Entry 6UDJ (electron microscopy, 2.50 A resolution); this record covers chains H and J of the 18 polymer chains in the assembly.

# Chain H
Protein: 1-18 Fab Heavy Chain
Organism: Homo sapiens
Notes: antibody fragment or engineered binder
Chain sequence (480 residues; numbered -18 to 443 plus 18 insertion-coded residues; the number before each row is that of its first residue; a row labelled like 35A-35F holds insertion residues (35A, then the next letters in order); numbers below 1 keep their minus sign (Met-18 is residue -18)):
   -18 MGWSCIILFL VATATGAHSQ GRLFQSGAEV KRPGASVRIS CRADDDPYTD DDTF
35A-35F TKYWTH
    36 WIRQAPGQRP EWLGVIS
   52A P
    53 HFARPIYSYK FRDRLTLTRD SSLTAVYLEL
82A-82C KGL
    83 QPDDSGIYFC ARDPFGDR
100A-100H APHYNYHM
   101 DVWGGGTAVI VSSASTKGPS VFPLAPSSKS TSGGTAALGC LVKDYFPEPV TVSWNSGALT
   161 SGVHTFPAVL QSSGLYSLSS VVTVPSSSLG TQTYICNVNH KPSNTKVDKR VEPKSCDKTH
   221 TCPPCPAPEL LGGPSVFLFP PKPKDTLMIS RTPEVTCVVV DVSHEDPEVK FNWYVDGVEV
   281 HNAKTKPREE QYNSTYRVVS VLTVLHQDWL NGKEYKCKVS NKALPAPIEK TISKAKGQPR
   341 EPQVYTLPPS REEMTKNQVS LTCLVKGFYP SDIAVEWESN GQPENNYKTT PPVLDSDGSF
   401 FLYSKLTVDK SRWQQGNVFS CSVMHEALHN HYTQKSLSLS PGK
Not modelled in the structure: -18 to 1, 114-443
Cystine bridges: Cys22-Cys92

# Chain J
Protein: Envelope glycoprotein gp120
Organism: Human immunodeficiency virus 1
UniProt: Q2N0S6 (Q2N0S6_9HIV1); the construct lacks a stretch of the UniProt sequence and is renumbered around it, so the offset changes along the chain: 33-135 = UniProt 32-134; 144-185 = UniProt 135-176; 188-309 = UniProt 187-308; 312-321 = UniProt 309-318; 2 more segments
Chain sequence (479 residues; row label = number of the first residue in the row; note: 13 numbers in that range are skipped by the numbering (no residue carries them; nothing is unmodelled there); a row labelled like 185A-185J holds insertion residues (185A, then the next letters in order)):
    33 NLWVTVYYGV PVWKDAETTL FCASDAKAYE TEKHNVWATH ACVPTDPNPQ EIHLENVTEE
    93 FNMWKNNMVE QMHTDIISLW DQSLKPCVKL TPLCVTLQCT NVT
   144 NNITDDMRGE LKNCSFNMTT ELRDKKQKVY SLFYRLDVVQ IN
185A-185J ENQGNRSNNS
   188 NKEYRLINCN TSAITQACPK VSFEPIPIHY CAPAGFAILK CKDKKFNGTG PCPSVSTVQC
   248 THGIKPVVST QLLLNGSLAE EEVMIRSENI TNNAKNILVQ FNTPVQINCT RPNNNTRKSI
   308 RI
   312 GPGQAFYATG
  321A D
   322 IIGDIRQAHC NVSKATWNET LGKVVKQLRK HFGNNTIIRF ANSSGGDLEV TTHSFNCGGE
   382 FFYCNTSGLF NSTWIS
   399 NTSVQGSNST GSNDSITLPC RIKQIINMWQ RIGQAMYAPP IQGVIRCVSN ITGLILTRDG
   459 GSTNSTTETF RPGGGDMRDN WRSELYKYKV VKIEPLGVAP TRCKRRVVGR RRRRR
Not modelled in the structure: 33, 58-64, 79-81, 144-151, 185A-185J, 399-410, 505-513
Construct notes: conflict Asn332 (Thr330 in Q2N0S6), Cys501 (Ala498 in Q2N0S6); expression tag (509-513)
Cystine bridges: Cys54-Cys74, Cys119-Cys205, Cys126-Cys196, Cys131-Cys157, Cys218-Cys247, Cys228-Cys239, Cys296-Cys331, Cys378-Cys445, Cys385-Cys418
Glycans and other covalent adducts: N-acetylglucosamine (NAG) linked to Asn88, Asn133, Asn156, Asn160, Asn234, Asn262, Asn295, Asn301, Asn339, Asn355, Asn363, Asn386, Asn392, Asn448; glycan linked to Asn197, Asn276, Asn332
What the authors report for this chain:
  - mutagenesis - A316E (3.2-fold): decreased binding to 1-18 Fab Heavy Chain (chain H)
  - post-translational modification sites: Asn197, Asn276

# Chain H / chain J interface
Pairs across the interface (41; chain H residue first):
  Asp31(H) - Ile430(J)
  Asp33(H) - Ile430(J)
  Thr35A(H) - Gln428(J)
  Thr35A(H) - Ile430(J)
  Pro52A(H) - Gln428(J)  hydrogen bond (backbone-side chain)
  His53(H) - Gln428(J)  hydrogen bond (backbone-side chain)
  His53(H) - Gly473(J)
  His53(H) - Asp474(J)  salt bridge
  His53(H) - Arg476(J)
  Phe54(H) - Gly367(J)
  Phe54(H) - Asp368(J)  hydrogen bond (backbone-backbone)
  Phe54(H) - Glu370(J)
  Phe54(H) - Val371(J)
  Phe54(H) - Met426(J)
  Phe54(H) - Gln428(J)
  Phe54(H) - Gly473(J)
  Ala55(H) - Gly367(J)
  Ala55(H) - Asp368(J)
  Arg56(H) - Asn283(J)
  Arg56(H) - Thr455(J)
  Pro57(H) - Ser365(J)
  Pro57(H) - Gly366(J)
  Pro57(H) - Gly367(J)
  Tyr59(H) - Ser365(J)
  Tyr61(H) - Gly458(J)
  Tyr61(H) - Gly459(J)
  Tyr61(H) - Ser460(J)
  Arg64(H) - Ser365(J)
  Arg64(H) - Asp457(J)  salt bridge
  Arg64(H) - Arg469(J)
  Arg71(H) - Asp368(J)  salt bridge
  Arg71(H) - Gln428(J)  hydrogen bond
  Leu75(H) - Gln428(J)
  Leu75(H) - Ile430(J)  hydrophobic
  Phe97(H) - Ala281(J)  hydrophobic
  Gly98(H) - Lys282(J)
  Asp99(H) - Arg476(J)  salt bridge
  Ala100A(H) - Glu102(J)
  Tyr100D(H) - Lys97(J)
  Tyr100D(H) - Glu102(J)
  Tyr100F(H) - Lys282(J)  hydrogen bond
Other interface residues (no listed pair), chain H (24 interface residues in all): Thr30, Ile58, Ser74, Thr76
Other interface residues (no listed pair), chain J (28 interface residues in all): Trp96, Thr198, Asn425, Arg429, Gly472
The authors on this interface:
  - pairs named by the authors: Arg64(H)-Asp457(J) (salt bridge)
  - epitope / paratope residues, chain H: Phe54(H), Arg64(H)
  - epitope / paratope residues, chain J: Asp457(J)

# Overview
Chain H and chain J form an interface of 24 and 28 residues respectively; the contacts include 5 hydrogen
bonds and 4 salt bridges. Polar pairs include His53(H)-Asp474(J), Arg64(H)-Asp457(J) and Arg71(H)-Asp368(J).
The paper describes a salt bridge between Arg64(H) and Asp457(J). From the paper: A316E of chain J reduces
binding to 1-18 Fab Heavy Chain (chain H); epitope/paratope residues Phe54(H), Arg64(H) and Asp457(J).
Here chain H is 1-18 Fab Heavy Chain (Homo sapiens) and chain J is Envelope glycoprotein gp120 (Human
immunodeficiency virus 1). Entry 6UDJ (HIV-1 bNAb 1-18 in complex with BG505 SOSIP.664 and 10-1074) was
determined by electron microscopy together with 6UDK from the same study.
